1AG8 - chains A and D of the 4 polymer chains in the assembly; structure by X-ray diffraction, 2.65 A resolution.

== Chain A (and D) ==
Protein: Aldehyde dehydrogenase
Source organism: Bos taurus
Notes: EC 1.2.1.3; chain D of this document is another copy of the same molecule, construct and numbering; everything in this record applies to it too
UniProtKB: P20000 (ALDH2_BOVIN); residues 2-500 here correspond to UniProt positions 22-520 (UniProt number = residue number + 20)
Chain sequence (499 residues; each row starts with the number of its first residue):
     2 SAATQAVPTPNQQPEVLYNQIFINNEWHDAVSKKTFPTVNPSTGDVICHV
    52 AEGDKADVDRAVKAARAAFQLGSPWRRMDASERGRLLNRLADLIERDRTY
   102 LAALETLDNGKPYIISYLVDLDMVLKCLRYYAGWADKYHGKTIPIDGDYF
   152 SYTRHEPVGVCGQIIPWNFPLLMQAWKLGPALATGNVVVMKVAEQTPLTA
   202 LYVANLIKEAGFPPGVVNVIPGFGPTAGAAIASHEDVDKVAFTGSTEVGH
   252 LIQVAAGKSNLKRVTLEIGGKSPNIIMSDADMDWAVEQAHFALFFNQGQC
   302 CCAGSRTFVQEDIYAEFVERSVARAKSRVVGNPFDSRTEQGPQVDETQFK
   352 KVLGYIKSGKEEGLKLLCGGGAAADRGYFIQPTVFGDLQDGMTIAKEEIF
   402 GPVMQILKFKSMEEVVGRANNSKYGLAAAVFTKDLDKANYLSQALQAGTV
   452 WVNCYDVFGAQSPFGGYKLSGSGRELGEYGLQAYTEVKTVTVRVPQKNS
Not modelled in the structure: 2-7
Disulfide bonds: C301-C303

== Interface between chain A and chain D ==
Contacting residue pairs - 68 pairs, chain A then chain D:
  L72(A) - N499(D)
  G73(A) - Q497(D)
  G73(A) - N499(D)  hydrogen bond (backbone-side chain)
  R77(A) - N499(D)
  R77(A) - S500(D)  hydrogen bond (side chain-backbone)
  R78(A) - Q497(D)
  R78(A) - K498(D)
  R78(A) - N499(D)
  D80(A) - D147(D)
  D80(A) - G148(D)  hydrogen bond (side chain-backbone)
  D80(A) - K498(D)  salt bridge
  A81(A) - P145(D)  hydrophobic
  S82(A) - D147(D)  hydrogen bond
  R84(A) - S500(D)
  D137(A) - P145(D)
  H140(A) - K142(D)
  H140(A) - T143(D)
  H140(A) - I144(D)
  H140(A) - P145(D)
  G141(A) - G141(D)
  G141(A) - K142(D)
  G141(A) - T143(D)  hydrogen bond (backbone-backbone)
  K142(A) - H140(D)
  K142(A) - G141(D)
  K142(A) - T143(D)  hydrogen bond (backbone-side chain)
  T143(A) - H140(D)
  T143(A) - G141(D)  hydrogen bond (backbone-backbone)
  T143(A) - K142(D)
  T143(A) - Y153(D)
  T143(A) - T154(D)  hydrogen bond (side chain-backbone)
  I144(A) - H140(D)
  P145(A) - A81(D)  hydrophobic
  P145(A) - D137(D)
  P145(A) - H140(D)
  D147(A) - D80(D)
  D147(A) - S82(D)  hydrogen bond
  G148(A) - D80(D)  hydrogen bond (backbone-side chain)
  F151(A) - Y153(D)
  Y153(A) - T143(D)
  Y153(A) - F151(D)
  T154(A) - T143(D)  hydrogen bond (backbone-side chain)
  R155(A) - N499(D)  hydrogen bond (side chain-backbone)
  R155(A) - S500(D)  hydrogen bond (side chain-backbone)
  E157(A) - S500(D)
  P158(A) - S500(D)
  K434(A) - D435(D)
  K434(A) - L436(D)  hydrogen bond (backbone-backbone)
  D435(A) - K434(D)
  L436(A) - K434(D)  hydrogen bond (backbone-backbone)
  L436(A) - L436(D)  hydrophobic
  L436(A) - V453(D)  hydrophobic
  L436(A) - N454(D)
  A439(A) - L436(D)  hydrophobic
  N454(A) - L436(D)
  Q497(A) - G73(D)
  Q497(A) - R78(D)
  K498(A) - R78(D)
  K498(A) - D80(D)  salt bridge
  N499(A) - L72(D)
  N499(A) - G73(D)  hydrogen bond (side chain-backbone)
  N499(A) - R77(D)
  N499(A) - R155(D)  hydrogen bond (backbone-side chain)
  S500(A) - R77(D)  hydrogen bond (backbone-side chain)
  S500(A) - R84(D)
  S500(A) - R155(D)  hydrogen bond (backbone-side chain)
  S500(A) - H156(D)
  S500(A) - E157(D)
  S500(A) - P158(D)
Other interface residues (no listed pair), chain A (40 interface residues in all): S74, W76, M79, K138, D149, H156, T433, V453
Other interface residues (no listed pair), chain D (39 interface residues in all): M79, K138, D149, G186, T433, A439

== Overview ==
Chain A and chain D form an interface of 40 and 39 residues respectively; the contacts include 19 hydrogen
bonds and 2 salt bridges. Polar contacts include D80(A)-K498(D), G73(A)-N499(D) and R77(A)-S500(D).
Chain A and chain D are both Aldehyde dehydrogenase (Bos taurus); the structure, Aldehyde dehydrogenase from
bovine mitochondria, was determined by X-ray diffraction (same publication as 1A4Z).
